Entry 6HW3 (X-ray diffraction, 2.60 A resolution); this record covers chains C and D of the 28 polymer chains in the assembly.

Chain C:
Molecule: Proteasome subunit alpha type-4
Source organism: Saccharomyces cerevisiae (strain ATCC 204508 / S288c)
Notes: EC 3.4.25.1
UniProtKB: P40303 (PSA4_YEAST); residues -1 to 252 here correspond to UniProt positions 1-254 (UniProt number = residue number + 2)
Sequence (254 residues; row label = number of the first residue in the row; numbers below 1 keep their minus sign (Met-1 is residue -1)):
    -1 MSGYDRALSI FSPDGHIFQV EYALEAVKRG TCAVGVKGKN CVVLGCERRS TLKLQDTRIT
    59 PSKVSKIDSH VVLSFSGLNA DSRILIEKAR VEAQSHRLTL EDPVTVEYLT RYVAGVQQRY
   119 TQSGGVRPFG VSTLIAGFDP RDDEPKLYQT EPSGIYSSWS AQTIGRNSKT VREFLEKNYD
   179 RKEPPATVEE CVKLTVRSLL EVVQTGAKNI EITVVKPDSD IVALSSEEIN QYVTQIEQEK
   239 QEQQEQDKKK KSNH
Unresolved in the structure: -1 to 0, 241-252
UniProt features mapped onto this chain:
  - modified residue: Thr58 (Phosphothreonine)

Chain D:
Molecule: Proteasome subunit alpha type-5
Source organism: Saccharomyces cerevisiae (strain ATCC 204508 / S288c)
Notes: EC 3.4.25.1
UniProtKB: P32379 (PSA5_YEAST); residues -7 to 252 here correspond to UniProt positions 1-260 (UniProt number = residue number + 8)
Sequence (260 residues; numbered -7 to 252; the number before each row is that of its first residue; numbers below 1 keep their minus sign (Met-7 is residue -7)):
    -7 MFLTRSEYDR GVSTFSPEGR LFQVEYSLEA IKLGSTAIGI ATKEGVVLGV EKRATSPLLE
    53 SDSIEKIVEI DRHIGCAMSG LTADARSMIE HARTAAVTHN LYYDEDINVE SLTQSVCDLA
   113 LRFGEGASGE ERLMSRPFGV ALLIAGHDAD DGYQLFHAEP SGTFYRYNAK AIGSGSEGAQ
   173 AELLNEWHSS LTLKEAELLV LKILKQVMEE KLDENNAQLS CITKQDGFKI YDNEKTAELI
   233 KELKEKEAAE SPEEADVEMS
Unresolved in the structure: -7 to 0, 118-124, 243-252

Interface between chain C and chain D:
Residue-residue contacts - 64 pairs, chain C then chain D:
  Asp3(C) with Glu117(D)
  Arg4(C) with Glu117(D)
  Ala5(C) with Val4(D), hydrophobic; Glu117(D), hydrogen bond (backbone-side chain); Ser127(D)
  Ser7(C) with Ser127(D); Arg128(D)
  Ile8(C) with Asp1(D); Gln15(D)
  Phe9(C) with Gln15(D); Tyr18(D), hydrophobic; Ser19(D); Ala22(D), hydrophobic; Leu73(D), hydrophobic; Arg128(D); Pro129(D); Gly131(D)
  Ser10(C) with Tyr18(D)
  Pro11(C) with Tyr18(D), hydrophobic; Glu21(D)
  Gly13(C) with Tyr18(D); Glu21(D); Ala22(D)
  His14(C) with Leu25(D)
  Ile15(C) with Leu73(D), hydrophobic; Arg128(D)
  Lys35(C) with Glu52(D), salt bridge
  Gln116(C) with Ala75(D); Asp76(D); Arg128(D)
  Thr119(C) with Arg128(D), hydrogen bond (backbone-side chain)
  Gln120(C) with Met126(D); Ser127(D), hydrogen bond (backbone-backbone); Arg128(D); Pro129(D); Phe130(D)
  Ser121(C) with Ser127(D)
  Gly122(C) with Ser127(D)
  Ser151(C) with Ala75(D)
  Gly152(C) with Ala75(D)
  Ile153(C) with Thr74(D); Ala75(D)
  Ser155(C) with Leu51(D); Ser55(D)
  Ser156(C) with Leu51(D); Glu52(D), hydrogen bond (backbone-backbone); Ser55(D), hydrogen bond (backbone-side chain)
  Trp157(C) with Thr47(D); Ser48(D); Leu50(D); Leu51(D); Glu52(D)
  Ser158(C) with Leu50(D), hydrogen bond (backbone-backbone); Glu52(D), hydrogen bond
  Ala159(C) with Leu50(D)
  Leu173(C) with Leu50(D), hydrophobic
  Glu174(C) with Ser48(D), hydrogen bond; Pro49(D); Leu50(D)
  Tyr177(C) with Leu50(D), hydrophobic
  Arg179(C) with Pro49(D), hydrogen bond (side chain-backbone); Leu50(D); Leu51(D), hydrogen bond (side chain-backbone); Glu52(D)
Interface residues without a listed pair, chain C (32 interface residues in all): Asp12, Tyr154, Arg170
Interface residues without a listed pair, chain D (27 interface residues in all): Glu57

Overview:
32 residues of chain C and 27 residues of chain D are in contact; the contacts include 10 hydrogen bonds and 1
salt bridge. Among the polar pairs are Lys35(C)-Glu52(D), Ala5(C)-Glu117(D) and Thr119(C)-Arg128(D).
Here chain C is Proteasome subunit alpha type-4 and chain D is Proteasome subunit alpha type-5, both from
Saccharomyces cerevisiae (strain ATCC 204508 / S288c). Entry 6HW3 (Yeast 20S proteasome in complex with 13)
was determined by X-ray diffraction, deposited together with 6HTB, 6HTC, 6HTD, 6HTP, 6HTR, 6HUB and 30 further
entries.
